9D3I - chains A and G of the 10 polymer chains in the assembly; structure by electron microscopy, 3.11 A resolution.

# Chain A
Protein: Proteasome subunit alpha type-1
Organism: Saccharomyces cerevisiae
UniProtKB: P21243 (PSA1_YEAST); residue numbers follow UniProt; this construct covers 1-252
Amino-acid sequence (252 residues; each row starts with the number of its first residue):
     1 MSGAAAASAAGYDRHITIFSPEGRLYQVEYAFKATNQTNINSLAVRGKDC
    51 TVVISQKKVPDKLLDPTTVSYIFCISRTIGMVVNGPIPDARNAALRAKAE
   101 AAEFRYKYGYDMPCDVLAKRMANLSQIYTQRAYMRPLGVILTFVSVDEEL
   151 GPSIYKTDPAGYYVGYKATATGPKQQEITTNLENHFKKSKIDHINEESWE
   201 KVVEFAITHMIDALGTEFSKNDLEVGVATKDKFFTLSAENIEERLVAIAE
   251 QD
Unresolved in the structure: 1-10

# Chain G
Protein: Probable proteasome subunit alpha type-7
Organism: Saccharomyces cerevisiae
UniProtKB: P21242 (PSA7_YEAST); residue numbers follow UniProt; this construct covers 1-288
Amino-acid sequence (288 residues; numbered 1 to 288; the number before each row is that of its first residue):
     1 MTSIGTGYDLSNSVFSPDGRNFQVEYAVKAVENGTTSIGIKCNDGVVFAV
    51 EKLITSKLLVPQKNVKIQVVDRHIGCVYSGLIPDGRHLVNRGREEAASFK
   101 KLYKTPIPIPAFADRLGQYVQAHTLYNSVRPFGVSTIFGGVDKNGAHLYM
   151 LEPSGSYWGYKGAATGKGRQSAKAELEKLVDHHPEGLSAREAVKQAAKII
   201 YLAHEDNKEKDFELEISWCSLSETNGLHKFVKGDLLQEAIDFAQKEINGD
   251 DDEDEDDSDNVMSSDDENAPVATNANATTDQEGDIHLE
Unresolved in the structure: 1-13, 249-288

# Chain A / chain G interface
Contacting residue pairs (49):
  His15(A) - Val14(G)
  Gln27(A) - Val14(G)
  Gln27(A) - Phe15(G)
  Tyr30(A) - Ser16(G)
  Tyr30(A) - Pro17(G)  hydrophobic
  Tyr30(A) - Gly19(G)
  Ala31(A) - Phe15(G)  hydrophobic
  Lys33(A) - Pro17(G)
  Ala34(A) - Gly19(G)
  Gln37(A) - Gly19(G)
  Lys62(A) - Lys161(G)  hydrogen bond (backbone-side chain)
  Lys62(A) - Val180(G)
  Lys62(A) - Asp181(G)
  Leu63(A) - Tyr160(G)
  Leu63(A) - Lys161(G)  hydrogen bond (backbone-backbone)
  Leu63(A) - Gly162(G)
  Leu63(A) - Leu176(G)
  Leu64(A) - Trp158(G)  hydrophobic
  Leu64(A) - Gly159(G)
  Leu64(A) - Tyr160(G)  hydrophobic
  Leu64(A) - Lys161(G)
  Asp65(A) - Gly159(G)  hydrogen bond (backbone-backbone)
  Asp65(A) - Tyr160(G)
  Thr68(A) - Trp158(G)
  Thr68(A) - Gly159(G)  hydrogen bond (side chain-backbone)
  Val69(A) - Trp158(G)
  Tyr71(A) - Trp158(G)
  Ile87(A) - Trp158(G)  hydrophobic
  Pro88(A) - Gln121(G)
  Pro88(A) - Ser154(G)
  Pro88(A) - Gly155(G)
  Pro88(A) - Ser156(G)
  Asp89(A) - Gln121(G)  hydrogen bond
  Arg91(A) - Asp114(G)
  Arg91(A) - Gln118(G)
  Arg91(A) - Tyr157(G)  hydrogen bond (side chain-backbone)
  Asn92(A) - Gln118(G)
  Asn92(A) - Gln121(G)
  Tyr133(A) - Tyr126(G)
  Tyr133(A) - Asn127(G)
  Met134(A) - Tyr126(G)  hydrophobic
  Arg135(A) - Val14(G)
  Arg135(A) - Phe15(G)
  Arg135(A) - Asn21(G)
  Arg135(A) - Gln121(G)
  Arg135(A) - Thr124(G)  hydrogen bond (side chain-backbone)
  Arg135(A) - Leu125(G)  hydrogen bond (backbone-backbone)
  Pro136(A) - Phe15(G)
  Leu137(A) - Leu125(G)  hydrophobic
Interface residues without a listed pair, chain A (25 interface residues in all): Leu95
Interface residues without a listed pair, chain G (29 interface residues in all): Lys41, Tyr149, Lys173, Glu177

# Summary
25 residues of chain A and 29 residues of chain G are in contact; the contacts include 8 hydrogen bonds. Polar
pairs include Lys62(A)-Lys161(G), Thr68(A)-Gly159(G) and Asp89(A)-Gln121(G).
Here chain A is Proteasome subunit alpha type-1 and chain G is Probable proteasome subunit alpha type-7, both
from Saccharomyces cerevisiae. Entry 9D3I (Proteasome core particle assembly intermediate 5-alpha/4-beta/Ump1
purified from Saccharomyces cerevisiae) was determined by electron microscopy.
